Entry 7PDG (electron microscopy, 4.30 A resolution (low resolution: residue-level contacts below are approximate; hydrogen-bond / salt-bridge calls are withheld)); this record covers chains A and C.

Chain A:
Protein: Adenylate cyclase 9
Source organism: Bos taurus
UniProt: E1BM79 (E1BM79_BOVIN); numbering as in UniProt (aligned over 1-1354)
Amino-acid sequence (1354 residues; each row starts with the number of its first residue):
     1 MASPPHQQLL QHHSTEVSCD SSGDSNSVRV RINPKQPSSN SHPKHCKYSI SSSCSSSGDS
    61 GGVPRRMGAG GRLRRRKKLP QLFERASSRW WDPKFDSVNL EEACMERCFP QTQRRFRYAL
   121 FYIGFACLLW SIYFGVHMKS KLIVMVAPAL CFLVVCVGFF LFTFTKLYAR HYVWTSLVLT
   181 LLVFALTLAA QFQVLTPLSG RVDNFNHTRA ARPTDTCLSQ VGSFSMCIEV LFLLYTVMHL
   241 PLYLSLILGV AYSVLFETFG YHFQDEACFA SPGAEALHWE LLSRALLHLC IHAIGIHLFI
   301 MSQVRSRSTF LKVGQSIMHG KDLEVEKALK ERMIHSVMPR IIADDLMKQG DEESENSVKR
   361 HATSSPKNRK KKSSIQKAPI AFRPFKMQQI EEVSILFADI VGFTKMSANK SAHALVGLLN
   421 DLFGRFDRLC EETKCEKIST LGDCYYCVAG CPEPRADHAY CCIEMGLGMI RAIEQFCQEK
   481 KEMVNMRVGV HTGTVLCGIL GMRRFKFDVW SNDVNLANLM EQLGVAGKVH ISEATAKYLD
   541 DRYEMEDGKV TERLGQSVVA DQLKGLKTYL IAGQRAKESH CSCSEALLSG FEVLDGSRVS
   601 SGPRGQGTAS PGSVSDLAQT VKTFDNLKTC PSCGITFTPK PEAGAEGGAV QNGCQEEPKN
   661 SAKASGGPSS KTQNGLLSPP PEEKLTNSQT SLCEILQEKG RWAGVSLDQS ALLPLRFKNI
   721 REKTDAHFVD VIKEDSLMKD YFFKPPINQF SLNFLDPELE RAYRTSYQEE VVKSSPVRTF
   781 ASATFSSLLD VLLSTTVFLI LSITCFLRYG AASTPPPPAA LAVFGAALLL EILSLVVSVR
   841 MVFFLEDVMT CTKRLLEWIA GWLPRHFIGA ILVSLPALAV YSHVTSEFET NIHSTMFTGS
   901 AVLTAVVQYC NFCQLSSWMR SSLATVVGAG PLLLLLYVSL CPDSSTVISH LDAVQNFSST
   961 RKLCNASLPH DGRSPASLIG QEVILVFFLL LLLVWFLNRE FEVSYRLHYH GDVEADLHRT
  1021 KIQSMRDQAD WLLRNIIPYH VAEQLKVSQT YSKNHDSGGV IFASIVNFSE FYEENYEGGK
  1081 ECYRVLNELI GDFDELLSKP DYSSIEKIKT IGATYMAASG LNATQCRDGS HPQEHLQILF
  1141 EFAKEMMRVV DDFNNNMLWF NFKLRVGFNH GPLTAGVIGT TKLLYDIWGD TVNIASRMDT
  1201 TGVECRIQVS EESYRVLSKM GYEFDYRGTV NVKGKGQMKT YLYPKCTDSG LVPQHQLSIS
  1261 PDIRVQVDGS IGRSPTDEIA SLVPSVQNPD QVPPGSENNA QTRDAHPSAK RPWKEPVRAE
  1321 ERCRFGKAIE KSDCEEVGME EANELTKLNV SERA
Unresolved in the structure: 1-96, 198-216, 263-277, 360-383, 553-565, 575-779, 940-975, 1251-1354

Chain C:
Protein: DARPin C4
Source organism: synthetic construct
Notes: antibody fragment or engineered binder
Amino-acid sequence (147 residues; numbered 1 to 147; the number before each row is that of its first residue):
     1 MRGSHHHHHH GSDLGKKLLE AARAGQDDEV RILMANGADV NATDDYGHTP LHLAAWFGHL
    61 EIVEVLLKAG ADVNAADWLG DTPLHLAARI GHLEIVEVLL KHGADVNAQD KFGKTPFDLA
   121 IDNGNEDIAE VLQKAAKLND YKDDDDK
Unresolved in the structure: 1-8, 137-147

Interface between chain A and chain C:
Contacting residue pairs (17; chain A residue first):
  Asn1075(A) - Lys114(C)
  Tyr1076(A) - Lys111(C)
  Tyr1076(A) - Phe112(C)
  Glu1081(A) - Lys111(C)
  Glu1081(A) - Phe112(C)
  Val1085(A) - Trp78(C)
  Asn1155(A) - Trp56(C)
  Asn1156(A) - Tyr46(C)
  Met1157(A) - Trp56(C)
  Leu1158(A) - His48(C)
  Leu1158(A) - Trp56(C)
  Leu1158(A) - Leu86(C)
  Leu1158(A) - Arg89(C)
  Trp1159(A) - Trp56(C)
  Trp1159(A) - Leu86(C)
  Trp1159(A) - Arg89(C)
  Trp1159(A) - Ile90(C)
Other interface residues (no listed pair), chain A (10 interface residues in all): Glu1073
Other interface residues (no listed pair), chain C (12 interface residues in all): Asp77, Leu79

Overview:
The interface between chain A and chain C involves 10 residues on one side and 12 on the other.
Chain A is Adenylate cyclase 9 (Bos taurus) and chain C is DARPin C4 (synthetic construct); the structure,
structure of adenylyl cyclase 9 in complex with DARPin C4 and ATP-aS, was determined by electron microscopy
(same publication as 7PD8, 7PDD, 7PDE, 7PDF and 7PDH).
